6XBM - chains B and S of the 5 polymer chains in the assembly; structure by electron microscopy, 3.14 A resolution.

Chain B:
Molecule: Guanine nucleotide-binding protein G(I)/G(S)/G(T) subunit beta-1
Organism: Homo sapiens
UniProtKB: P62873 (GBB1_HUMAN); numbering as in UniProt (aligned over 2-340)
Amino-acid sequence (344 residues; row label = number of the first residue in the row; numbers below 1 keep their minus sign (Pro-3 is residue -3)):
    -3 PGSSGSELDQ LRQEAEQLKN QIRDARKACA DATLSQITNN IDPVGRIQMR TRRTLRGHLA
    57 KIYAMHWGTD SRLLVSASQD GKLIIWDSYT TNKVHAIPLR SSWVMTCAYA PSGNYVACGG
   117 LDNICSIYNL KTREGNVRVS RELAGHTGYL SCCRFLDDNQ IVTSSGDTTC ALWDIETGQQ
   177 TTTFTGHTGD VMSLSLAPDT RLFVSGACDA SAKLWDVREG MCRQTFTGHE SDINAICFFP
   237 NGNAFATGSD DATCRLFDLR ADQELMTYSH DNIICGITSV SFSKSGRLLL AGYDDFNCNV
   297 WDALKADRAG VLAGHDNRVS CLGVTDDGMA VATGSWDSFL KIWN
Not modelled in the structure: -3 to 1
Construct notes: expression tag (-3 to 1)
Curated features (UniProtKB/Swiss-Prot):
  - modified residue: Ser2 (N-acetylserine), His266 (Phosphohistidine)
  - natural variant: Leu30 (L30F: In MRD42; uncertain significance), Arg52 (R52G: In MRD42), Gly64 (G64V: In MRD42), Asp76 (D76E: In MRD42; D76G: In MRD42), Gly77 (G77S: In MRD42), Lys78 (K78R: In MRD42), Ile80 (I80N: In MRD42; I80T: In MRD42), His91 (H91R: In MRD42; uncertain significance), Ala92 (A92T: In MRD42), Pro94 (P94S: In MRD42), Leu95 (L95P: In MRD42), Arg96 (R96L: In MRD42), 5 further natural variant entries in UniProt

Chain S:
Molecule: scFv16
Organism: Mus musculus
Notes: antibody fragment or engineered binder
Amino-acid sequence (259 residues; row label = number of the first residue in the row; note: 3 numbers in that range are skipped by the numbering (no residue carries them; nothing is unmodelled there); a row labelled like 120A-120O holds insertion residues (120A, then the next letters in order)):
     1 DVQLVESGGG LVQPGGSRKL SCSASGFAFS SFGMHWVRQA PEKGLEWVAY ISSGSGTIYY
    61 ADTVKGRFTI SRDDPKNTLF LQMTSLRSED TAMYYCVRSI YYYGSSPFDF WGQGTTLTVS
120A-120O SGGGGSGGGGSGGGG
   124 SDIVMTQATS SVPVTPGESV SISCRSSKSL LHSNGNTYLY WFLQRPGQSP QLLIYRMSNL
   184 ASGVPDRFSG SGSGTAFTLT ISRLEAEDVG VYYCMQHLEY PLTFGAGTKL ELKAAAHHHH
   244 HHHH
Not modelled in the structure: 120A-120O, 236-247
Disulfide bonds: Cys22-Cys96, Cys147-Cys217

Chain B / chain S interface:
Residue-residue contacts (11; chain B residue first):
  Arg68(B) - Tyr103(S)
  Leu69(B) - Tyr103(S)  hydrophobic
  Arg129(B) - Val2(S)
  Arg129(B) - Arg98(S)  hydrogen bond (backbone-side chain)
  Arg129(B) - Phe110(S)
  Glu130(B) - Gly26(S)
  Glu130(B) - Phe27(S)
  Glu130(B) - Ala28(S)  hydrogen bond (backbone-backbone)
  Glu130(B) - Phe32(S)
  Gly131(B) - Phe32(S)
  Gly131(B) - Ile100(S)
Interface residues without a listed pair, chain B (9 interface residues in all): Asp83, Val90, His91, Asn132
Interface residues without a listed pair, chain S (12 interface residues in all): Asp1, Tyr102, Asp109

Summary:
Chain B and chain S form an interface of 9 and 12 residues respectively; the contacts include 2 hydrogen
bonds. Polar pairs include Arg129(B)-Arg98(S) and Glu130(B)-Ala28(S).
Here chain B is Guanine nucleotide-binding protein G(I)/G(S)/G(T) subunit beta-1 (Homo sapiens) and chain S is
scFv16 (Mus musculus). Entry 6XBM (Structure of human SMO-Gi complex with 24(S),25-EC) was determined by
electron microscopy, deposited together with 6XBJ, 6XBK and 6XBL.
